PDB entry 2V23 | X-ray diffraction, 1.80 A resolution | chain A

[Chain A]
Molecule: Cytochrome C peroxidase
Organism: Saccharomyces cerevisiae
Notes: EC 1.11.1.5
Reference sequence: P00431 (CCPR_YEAST); residues 1-294 here correspond to UniProt positions 68-361 (UniProt number = residue number + 67)
Amino-acid sequence (296 residues; each row starts with the number of its first residue; numbers below 1 keep their minus sign (Met-1 is residue -1)):
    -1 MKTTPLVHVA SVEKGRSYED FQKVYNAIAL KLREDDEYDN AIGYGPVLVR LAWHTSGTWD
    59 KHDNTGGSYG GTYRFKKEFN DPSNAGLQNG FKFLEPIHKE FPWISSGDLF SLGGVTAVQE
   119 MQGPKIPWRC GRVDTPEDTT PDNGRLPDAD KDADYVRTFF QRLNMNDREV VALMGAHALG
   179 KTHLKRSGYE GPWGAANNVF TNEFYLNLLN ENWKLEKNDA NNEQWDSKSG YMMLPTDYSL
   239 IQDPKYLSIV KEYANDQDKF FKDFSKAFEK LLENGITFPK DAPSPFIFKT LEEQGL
Not modelled in the structure: -1 to 1
Sequence notes: engineered mutation Ala39 (Tyr106 in P00431), Arg184 (Asn251 in P00431); conflict Asn210 (Asp277 in P00431)
Bound ions: heme Fe near His175 (its only coordinating residue here)
Ligand contacts: heme (HEM): Asp37, Pro44, Val45, Val47, Arg48, Trp51, Pro145, Asp146, Ala147, Val154, Phe158, Leu171, Met172, Ala174, His175, Leu177, Gly178, Lys179, Thr180, His181, Arg184, Ser185, Tyr187, Trp191, Leu232, Thr234, Phe262, Phe266
Curated features (UniProtKB/Swiss-Prot):
  - active site: His52 (Proton acceptor), Trp191 (Tryptophan radical intermediate)
  - binding site (heme b): His175
  - site: Arg48 (Transition state stabilizer)
  - modified residue: Tyr153 (Phosphotyrosine)

[Summary]
Bound to chain A: heme. Curated annotation (UniProt) lists active-site residues His52 and Trp191 and heme
b-binding residue His175.
Chain A is Cytochrome C peroxidase (Saccharomyces cerevisiae); the structure, Structure of cytochrome c
peroxidase mutant N184R Y36A, was determined by X-ray diffraction (same publication as 2V2E, 2VCF, 2VCN and
2VCS).
